PDB entry 8SYI | electron microscopy, 2.94 A resolution | chains C and N of the 10 polymer chains in the assembly

Chain C:
Protein: DNA-directed RNA polymerase subunit beta
Source organism: Synechococcus elongatus
Notes: EC 2.7.7.6
UniProtKB: Q31N17 (RPOB_SYNE7); residue numbers follow UniProt; this construct covers 1-1100
Amino-acid sequence (1100 residues; row label = number of the first residue in the row):
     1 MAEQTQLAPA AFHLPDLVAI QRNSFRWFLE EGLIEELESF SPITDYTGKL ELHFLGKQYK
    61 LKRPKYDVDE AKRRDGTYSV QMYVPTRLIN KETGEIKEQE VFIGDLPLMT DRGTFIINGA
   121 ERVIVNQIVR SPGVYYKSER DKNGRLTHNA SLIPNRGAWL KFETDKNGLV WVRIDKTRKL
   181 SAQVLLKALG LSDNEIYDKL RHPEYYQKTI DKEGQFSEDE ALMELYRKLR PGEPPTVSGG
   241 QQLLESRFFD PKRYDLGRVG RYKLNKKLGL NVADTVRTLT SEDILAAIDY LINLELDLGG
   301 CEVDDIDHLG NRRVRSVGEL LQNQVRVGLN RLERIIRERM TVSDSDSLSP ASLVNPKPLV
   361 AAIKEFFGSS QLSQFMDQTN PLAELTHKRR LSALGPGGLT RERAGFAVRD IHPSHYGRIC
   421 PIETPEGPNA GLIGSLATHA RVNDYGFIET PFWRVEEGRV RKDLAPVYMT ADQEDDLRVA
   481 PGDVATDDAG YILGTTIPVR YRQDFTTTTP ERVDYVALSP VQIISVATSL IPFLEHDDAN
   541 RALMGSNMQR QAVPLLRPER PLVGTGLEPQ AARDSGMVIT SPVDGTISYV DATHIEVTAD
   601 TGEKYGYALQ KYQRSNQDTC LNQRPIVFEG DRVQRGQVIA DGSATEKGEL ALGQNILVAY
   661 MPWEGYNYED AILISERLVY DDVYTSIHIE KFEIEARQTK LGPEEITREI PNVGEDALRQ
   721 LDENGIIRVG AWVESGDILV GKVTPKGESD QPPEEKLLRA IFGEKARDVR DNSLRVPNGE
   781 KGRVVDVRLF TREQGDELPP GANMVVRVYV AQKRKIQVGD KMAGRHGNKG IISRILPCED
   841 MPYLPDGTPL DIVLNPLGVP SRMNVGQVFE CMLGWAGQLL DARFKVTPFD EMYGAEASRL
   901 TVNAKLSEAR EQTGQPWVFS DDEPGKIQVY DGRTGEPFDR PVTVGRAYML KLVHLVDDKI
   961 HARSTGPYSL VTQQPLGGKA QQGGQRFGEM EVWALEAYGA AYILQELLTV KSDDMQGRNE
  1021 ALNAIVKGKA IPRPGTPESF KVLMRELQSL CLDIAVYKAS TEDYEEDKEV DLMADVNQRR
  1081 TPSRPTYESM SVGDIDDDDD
Unresolved in the structure: 1-11, 749-765, 1090-1100

Chain N:
Molecule: 40-nt DNA strand
Sequence (40 nucleotides; each row starts with the number of its first residue):
     1 GGGCGCATGC TGCTCTACCT CTCCATGACG GCGACTGCCC
Unresolved in the structure: 1-3

Chain C / chain N interface:
Contacting residue pairs (9):
  Arg130(C) - DG27(N)  base contact
  Trp159(C) - DT26(N)  stacking on the base
  Asp175(C) - DT26(N)  base contact
  Arg253(C) - DT22(N)  sugar contact
  Glu402(C) - DA28(N)  base contact
  Arg403(C) - DT26(N)  salt bridge to the phosphate
  Arg403(C) - DG27(N)  sugar contact
  Arg403(C) - DA28(N)  sugar contact
  Val408(C) - DG27(N)  base contact
Other interface residues (no listed pair), chain C (17 interface residues in all): Gly157, Lys176, Ile306, Asp307, Arg312, Arg334, Leu399, Gln698, Pro800, Gly801
Other interface residues (no listed pair), chain N (6 interface residues in all): DC13, DA25

In short:
Chain C and chain N form an interface of 17 and 6 residues respectively, with 1 salt bridge and 1 aromatic
stacking contact. The salt-bridged pair is Arg403(C)-DT26(N).
Chain C is DNA-directed RNA polymerase subunit beta (Synechococcus elongatus) and chain N is a 40-nt DNA
strand; the structure, Cyanobacterial RNAP-EC, was determined by electron microscopy (same publication as 8URW
and 8EMB).
